PDB entry 7B7A | X-ray diffraction, 1.30 A resolution | chain A

Chain A:
Molecule: Pectin lyase-like superfamily protein
From: Arabidopsis thaliana
Reference sequence: Q9LYJ5 (Q9LYJ5_ARATH); residues 1-406 here correspond to UniProt positions 30-435 (UniProt number = residue number + 29)
Chain sequence (429 residues; row label = number of the first residue in the row):
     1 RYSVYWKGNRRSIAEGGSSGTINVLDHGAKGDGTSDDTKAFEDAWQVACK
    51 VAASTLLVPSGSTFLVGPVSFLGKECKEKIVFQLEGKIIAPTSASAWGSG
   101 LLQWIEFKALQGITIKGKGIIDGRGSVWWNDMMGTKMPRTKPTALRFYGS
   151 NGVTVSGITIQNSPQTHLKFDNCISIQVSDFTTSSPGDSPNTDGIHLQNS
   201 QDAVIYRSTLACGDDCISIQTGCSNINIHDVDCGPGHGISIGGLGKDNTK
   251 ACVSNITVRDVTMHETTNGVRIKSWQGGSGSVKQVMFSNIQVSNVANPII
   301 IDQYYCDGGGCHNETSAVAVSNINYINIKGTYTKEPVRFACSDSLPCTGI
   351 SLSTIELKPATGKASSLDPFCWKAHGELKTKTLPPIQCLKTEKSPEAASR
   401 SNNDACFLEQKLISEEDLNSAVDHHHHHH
Disordered / not traced: 1-18, 410-429
Disulfides: Cys-49/Cys-76, Cys-216/Cys-233, Cys-252/Cys-406, Cys-306/Cys-311, Cys-341/Cys-347, Cys-371/Cys-388
Covalent attachments: N-acetylglucosamine (NAG) linked to Asn-255; glycan linked to Asn-313
Construct notes: expression tag (407-429)
What the authors report for this chain:
  - catalytic residues: Asp-193, Asp-214 (by similarity / conservation)
  - catalytic residues: Asp-215, Arg-271
  - mutagenesis - D215A: abolished catalytic activity
  - mutagenesis - H196K, H196K/H237K, H237K, R271Q: decreased catalytic activity
  - specificity-determining residues: Thr-267, Ala-296 (proposed by the authors, not directly observed)
  - specificity-determining residues: Gln-198, Gln-220, Lys-246

In short:
Covalently linked N-acetylglucosamine: at Asn-255. From the paper: catalytic residues Asp-193, Asp-214 and
Asp-215 among others; H196K, H196K/H237K and H237K, among others, reduce catalytic activity; 5 substitutions
were tested in all.
Chain A is Pectin lyase-like superfamily protein (Arabidopsis thaliana); the structure, Endo-polygalacturonase
from arabidopsis thaliana, was determined by X-ray diffraction (same publication as 7B8B).
